PDB entry 5YO1 | X-ray diffraction, 2.50 A resolution | chain A

[Chain A]
Name: Aminopeptidase N
Organism: Escherichia coli K12
Notes: EC 3.4.11.2
UniProtKB: P04825 (AMPN_ECOLI); numbering as in UniProt (aligned over 1-870)
Sequence (891 residues; numbered -20 to 870; the number before each row is that of its first residue; numbers below 1 keep their minus sign (Met-20 is residue -20)):
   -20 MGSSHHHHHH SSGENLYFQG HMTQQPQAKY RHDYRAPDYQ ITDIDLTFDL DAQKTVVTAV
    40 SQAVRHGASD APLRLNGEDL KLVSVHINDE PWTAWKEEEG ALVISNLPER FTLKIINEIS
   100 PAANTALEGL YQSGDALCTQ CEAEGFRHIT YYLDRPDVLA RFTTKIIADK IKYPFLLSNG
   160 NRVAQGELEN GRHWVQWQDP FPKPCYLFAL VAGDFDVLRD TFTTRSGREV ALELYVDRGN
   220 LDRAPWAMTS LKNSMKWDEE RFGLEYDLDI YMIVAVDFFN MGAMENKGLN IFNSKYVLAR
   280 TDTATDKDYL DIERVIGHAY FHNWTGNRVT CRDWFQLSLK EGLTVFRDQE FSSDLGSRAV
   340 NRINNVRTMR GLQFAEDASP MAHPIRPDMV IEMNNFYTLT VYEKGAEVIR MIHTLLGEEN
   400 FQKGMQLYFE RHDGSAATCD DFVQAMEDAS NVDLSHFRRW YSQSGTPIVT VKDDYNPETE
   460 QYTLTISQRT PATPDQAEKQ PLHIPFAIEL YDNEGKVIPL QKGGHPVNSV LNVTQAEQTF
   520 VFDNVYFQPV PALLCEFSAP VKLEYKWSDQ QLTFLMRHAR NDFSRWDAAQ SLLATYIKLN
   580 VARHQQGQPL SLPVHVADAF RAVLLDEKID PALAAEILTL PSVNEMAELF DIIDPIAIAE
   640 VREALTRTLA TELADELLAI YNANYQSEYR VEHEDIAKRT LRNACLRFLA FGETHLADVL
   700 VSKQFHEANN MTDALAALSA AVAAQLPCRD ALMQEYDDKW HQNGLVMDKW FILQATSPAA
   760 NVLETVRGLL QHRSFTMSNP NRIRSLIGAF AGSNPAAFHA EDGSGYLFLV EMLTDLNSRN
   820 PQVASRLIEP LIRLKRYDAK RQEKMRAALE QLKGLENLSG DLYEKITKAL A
Not modelled in the structure: -20 to 4
Construct notes: initiating methionine (-20); expression tag (-19 to 0); engineered mutation Ala298 (Glu in P04825)
Metal / ion sites: Na+: Tyr18, Ser48, Ala50; Zn2+: His297, His301, Glu320
Small-molecule neighbours:
  - puromycin (PUY), molecule 1: Met260, Gly261, Arg293, Val294, His297, Val324, Asp327, Tyr376, Thr377, Leu378, Tyr381, Glu382, Arg783, Gly787, Gly791, Arg825, Leu826, Pro829
  - puromycin (PUY), molecule 2: Tyr275, Asp290, Arg293, Val294, Thr347, Leu351, Leu378, Glu382, Ser792, Glu828, Pro829, Arg832

[Summary]
Ligands of chain A: puromycin. Tyr18, Ser48 and Ala50 form the Na+ site. His297, His301 and Glu320 coordinate
Zn2+.
Chain A is Aminopeptidase N (Escherichia coli K12); the structure, Structure of ePepN E298A mutant in complex
with Puromycin, was determined by X-ray diffraction together with 5YQB from the same study.
